PDB entry 3MA0 | X-ray diffraction, 2.20 A resolution | chain A

== Chain A ==
Name: D-xylose-binding periplasmic protein
From: Escherichia coli
UniProtKB: P37387 (XYLF_ECOLI); residues 1-307 here correspond to UniProt positions 24-330 (UniProt number = residue number + 23)
Amino-acid sequence (313 residues; row label = number of the first residue in the row):
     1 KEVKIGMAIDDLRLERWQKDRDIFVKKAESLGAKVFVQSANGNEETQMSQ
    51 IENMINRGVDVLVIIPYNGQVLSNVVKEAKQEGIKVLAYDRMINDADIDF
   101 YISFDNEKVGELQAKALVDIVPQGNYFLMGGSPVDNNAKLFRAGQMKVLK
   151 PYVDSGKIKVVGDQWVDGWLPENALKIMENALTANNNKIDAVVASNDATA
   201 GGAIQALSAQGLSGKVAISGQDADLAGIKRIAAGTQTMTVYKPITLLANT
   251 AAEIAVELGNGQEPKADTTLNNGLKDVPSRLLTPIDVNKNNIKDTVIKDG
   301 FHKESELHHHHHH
Differences from the reference sequence: expression tag (308-313)
Small-molecule neighbours: beta-D-xylopyranose (XYP): L14, R16, W17, D90, R91, N106, D135, N137, F141, W169, N196, Q221, D222, K242

== Overview ==
Ligands of chain A: beta-D-xylopyranose.
Chain A is D-xylose-binding periplasmic protein (Escherichia coli); the structure, Closed liganded crystal
structure of xylose binding protein from Escherichia coli, was determined by X-ray diffraction (same
publication as 3M9W and 3M9X).
